PDB entry 5T7R | X-ray diffraction, 1.55 A resolution | chains A and B

== Chain A ==
Protein: Insulin A chain
UniProt: P01308 (INS_HUMAN); residues 1-21 here correspond to UniProt positions 90-110 (UniProt number = residue number + 89)
Amino-acid sequence (21 residues; each row starts with the number of its first residue):
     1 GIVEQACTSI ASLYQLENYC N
Sequence notes: engineered mutation Ala-6 (Cys95 in P01308), Ala-11 (Cys100 in P01308)
Modified positions: Ala-6 (alpha-aminobutyric acid; ABA); Ala-11 (alpha-aminobutyric acid; ABA)
Covalent attachments: covalent link Ala-6/Ala-11
What the authors report for this chain:
  - conformationally variable residues (helix shift): Gly-1 to Ser-9

== Chain B ==
Protein: Insulin B chain
UniProt: P01308 (INS_HUMAN); residues 1-30 here correspond to UniProt positions 25-54 (UniProt number = residue number + 24)
Amino-acid sequence (30 residues; numbered 1 to 30; the number before each row is that of its first residue):
     1 FVNQHLCGSH LVEALYLVCG ERGFFYTPKT
Disordered / not traced: 30

== How chain A and chain B interact ==
Residue-residue contacts - 41 pairs, chain A then chain B:
  Val-3(A) with Leu-11(B), hydrophobic; Tyr-26(B), hydrophobic; Thr-27(B); Pro-28(B)
  Glu-4(A) with Pro-28(B); Lys-29(B), hydrogen bond (side chain-backbone)
  Ala-6(A) with His-5(B); Leu-6(B), hydrogen bond (backbone-backbone)
  Cys-7(A) with His-5(B), hydrogen bond (backbone-side chain); Leu-6(B); Cys-7(B), disulfide
  Thr-8(A) with His-5(B)
  Ser-9(A) with Gln-4(B); His-5(B), hydrogen bond (backbone-side chain)
  Ile-10(A) with Asn-3(B); Gln-4(B); His-5(B)
  Ala-11(A) with Val-2(B); Asn-3(B), hydrogen bond (backbone-backbone); Gln-4(B), hydrogen bond (backbone-backbone); Leu-6(B)
  Ser-12(A) with Val-2(B); Asn-3(B)
  Leu-13(A) with Val-2(B); Val-18(B), hydrophobic
  Leu-16(A) with Phe-1(B); Val-2(B), hydrophobic; Leu-6(B), hydrophobic; Leu-11(B), hydrophobic; Leu-15(B); Val-18(B), hydrophobic
  Glu-17(A) with Val-18(B)
  Tyr-19(A) with Leu-15(B), hydrophobic; Phe-24(B); Phe-25(B), hydrogen bond (backbone-backbone)
  Cys-20(A) with Cys-19(B), disulfide; Gly-23(B)
  Asn-21(A) with Arg-22(B), hydrogen bond (side chain-backbone); Gly-23(B), hydrogen bond (backbone-backbone); Phe-24(B); Phe-25(B)
Also at the interface, not in a pair above, chain A (17 interface residues in all): Gly-1, Ile-2
Also at the interface, not in a pair above, chain B (20 interface residues in all): Ala-14
Disulfides between the chains: Cys-7(A)/Cys-7(B), Cys-20(A)/Cys-19(B)

== Overview ==
17 residues of chain A face 20 of chain B across their interface, with 2 disulfide bonds and 9 hydrogen bonds.
Polar contacts include Glu-4(A)/Lys-29(B), Cys-7(A)/His-5(B) and Ser-9(A)/His-5(B). The paper reports
conformational variability at Gly-1(A).
Here chain A is Insulin A chain and chain B is Insulin B chain. Entry 5T7R (A6-A11 trans-dicarba human
insulin) was determined by X-ray diffraction.
